8Z40 - chains D and E of the 6 polymer chains in the assembly; structure by electron microscopy, 3.26 A resolution.

== Chain D (and E) ==
Name: Adenosine deaminase domain-containing protein
From: Limisphaera ngatamarikiensis
Notes: chain E of this document is another copy of the same molecule, construct and numbering; everything in this record applies to it too
Reference sequence: A0A6M1RED6 (A0A6M1RED6_9BACT); residues 1-629 here = UniProt positions 1-629
Sequence (635 residues; row label = number of the first residue in the row):
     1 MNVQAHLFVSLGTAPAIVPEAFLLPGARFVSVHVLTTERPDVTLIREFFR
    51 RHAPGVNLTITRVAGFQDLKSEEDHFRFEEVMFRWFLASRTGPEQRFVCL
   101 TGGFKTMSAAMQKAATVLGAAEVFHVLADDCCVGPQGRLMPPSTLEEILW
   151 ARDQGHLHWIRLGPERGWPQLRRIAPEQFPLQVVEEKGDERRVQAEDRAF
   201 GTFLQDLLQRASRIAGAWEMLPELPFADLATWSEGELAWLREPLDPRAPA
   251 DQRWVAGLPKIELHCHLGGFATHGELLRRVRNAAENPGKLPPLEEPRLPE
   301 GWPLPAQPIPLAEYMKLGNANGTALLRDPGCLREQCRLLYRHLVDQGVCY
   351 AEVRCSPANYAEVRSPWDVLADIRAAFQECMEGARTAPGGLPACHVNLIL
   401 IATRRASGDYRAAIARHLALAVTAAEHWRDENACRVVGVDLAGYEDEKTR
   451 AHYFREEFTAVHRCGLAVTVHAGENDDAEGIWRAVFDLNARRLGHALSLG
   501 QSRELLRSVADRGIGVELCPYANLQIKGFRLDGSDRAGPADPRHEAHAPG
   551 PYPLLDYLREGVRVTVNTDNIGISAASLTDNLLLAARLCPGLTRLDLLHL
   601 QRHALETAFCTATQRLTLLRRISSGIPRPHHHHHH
Disordered / not traced: 1-220, 387, 536-547, 630-635 (chain E: 1-220, 535-547, 630-635)
Construct notes: expression tag (630-635)

== Interface between chain D and chain E ==
Contacting residue pairs - 25 pairs, chain D then chain E:
  Arg364(D) - Arg429(E)
  Ser365(D) - His427(E)  hydrogen bond
  Ser365(D) - Arg429(E)
  Trp367(D) - Trp367(E)
  Asp368(D) - His427(E)
  Asp409(D) - Arg463(E)
  Arg411(D) - Thr459(E)
  Arg411(D) - Arg463(E)
  Ala415(D) - Ala460(E)  hydrophobic
  Arg416(D) - Glu426(E)  salt bridge
  Arg416(D) - Cys464(E)
  Ala419(D) - Ala419(E)  hydrophobic
  Ala419(D) - Thr423(E)
  Val422(D) - Ala419(E)  hydrophobic
  Thr423(D) - Ala419(E)
  Thr423(D) - Leu420(E)
  Thr423(D) - Thr423(E)  hydrogen bond
  Glu426(D) - Arg416(E)  salt bridge
  His427(D) - Ser365(E)  hydrogen bond
  His427(D) - Trp367(E)
  His427(D) - Asp368(E)
  Arg429(D) - Val363(E)
  Arg429(D) - Arg364(E)  hydrogen bond (side chain-backbone)
  Ala460(D) - Ala415(E)  hydrophobic
  Arg463(D) - Asp409(E)  salt bridge
Interface residues without a listed pair, chain D (19 interface residues in all): Val363, Leu420, Cys464
Interface residues without a listed pair, chain E (20 interface residues in all): Arg411, Val422

== Overview ==
Chain D and chain E form an interface of 19 and 20 residues respectively, with 4 hydrogen bonds and 3 salt
bridges. Polar contacts include Arg416(D)-Glu426(E), Arg463(D)-Asp409(E) and Ser365(D)-His427(E).
Chain D and chain E are both Adenosine deaminase domain-containing protein (Limisphaera ngatamarikiensis); the
structure, The structure of type III CRISPR-associated deaminase apo form, was determined by electron
microscopy, deposited together with 8Z3P, 8Z3R and 8Z3K.
